3JBW - chains B and J of the 10 polymer chains in the assembly; structure by electron microscopy, 4.60 A resolution (low resolution: residue-level contacts below are approximate; hydrogen-bond / salt-bridge calls are withheld).

== Chain B ==
Name: V(D)J recombination-activating protein 2
Organism: Danio rerio
UniProtKB: Q1RLW7 (Q1RLW7_DANRE); numbering as in UniProt (aligned over 1-530)
Sequence (533 residues; each row starts with the number of its first residue; numbers below 1 keep their minus sign (Gly-2 is residue -2)):
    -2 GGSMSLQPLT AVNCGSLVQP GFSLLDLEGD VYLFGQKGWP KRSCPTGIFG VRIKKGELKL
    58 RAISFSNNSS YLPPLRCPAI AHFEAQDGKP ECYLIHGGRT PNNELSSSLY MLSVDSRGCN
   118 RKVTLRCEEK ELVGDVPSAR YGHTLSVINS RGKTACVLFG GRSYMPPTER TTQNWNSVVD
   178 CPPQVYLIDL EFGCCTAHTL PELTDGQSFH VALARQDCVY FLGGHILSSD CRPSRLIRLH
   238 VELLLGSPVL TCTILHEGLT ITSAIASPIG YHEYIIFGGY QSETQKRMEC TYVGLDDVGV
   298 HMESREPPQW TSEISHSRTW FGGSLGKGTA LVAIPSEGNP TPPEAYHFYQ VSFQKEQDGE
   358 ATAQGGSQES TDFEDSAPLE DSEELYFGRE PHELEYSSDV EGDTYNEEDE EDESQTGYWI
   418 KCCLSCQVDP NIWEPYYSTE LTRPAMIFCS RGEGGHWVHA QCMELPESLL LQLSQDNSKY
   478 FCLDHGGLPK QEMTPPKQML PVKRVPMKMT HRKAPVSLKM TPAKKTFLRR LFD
Unresolved in the structure: -2 to 0, 352-530
Sequence notes: expression tag (-2 to 0)

== Chain J ==
Molecule: 16-nt DNA strand
Sequence (16 nucleotides; each row starts with the number of its first residue):
     1 GATCTGGCCT GTCTTA

== Chain B / chain J interface ==
Pairs across the interface - 10 pairs, chain B then chain J:
  Asn10(B) - DC8(J)
  Lys56(B) - DG7(J)
  Lys56(B) - DC8(J)
  Leu57(B) - DG7(J)
  Arg58(B) - DG6(J)
  Arg58(B) - DG7(J)
  Asn117(B) - DC4(J)
  Asn117(B) - DT5(J)
  Lys119(B) - DT5(J)
  Lys119(B) - DG6(J)

== In short ==
The interface between chain B and chain J involves 6 residues on one side and 5 on the other.
Here chain B is V(D)J recombination-activating protein 2 (Danio rerio) and chain J is a 16-nt DNA strand.
Entry 3JBW (Cryo-electron microscopy structure of RAG Paired Complex (with NBD, no symmetry)) was determined
by electron microscopy, deposited together with 3JBX and 3JBY.
